PDB entry 1ZS3 | X-ray diffraction, 2.70 A resolution | chains B and D of the 12 polymer chains in the assembly

Chain B (and D):
Name: Lactococcus lactis MG1363 DpsA
Organism: Lactococcus lactis
Notes: chain D of this document is another copy of the same molecule, construct and numbering; everything in this record applies to it too
Chain sequence (182 residues; row label = number of the first residue in the row):
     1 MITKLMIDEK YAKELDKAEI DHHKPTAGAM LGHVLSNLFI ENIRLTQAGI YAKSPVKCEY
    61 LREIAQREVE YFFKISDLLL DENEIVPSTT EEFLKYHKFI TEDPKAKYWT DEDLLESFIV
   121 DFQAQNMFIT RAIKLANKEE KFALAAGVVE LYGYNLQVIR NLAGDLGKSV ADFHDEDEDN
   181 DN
Not modelled in the structure: 1-2, 174-182

Chain B / chain D interface:
Contacting residue pairs (66; chain B residue first):
  Ile7(B) - Lys105(D)
  Ile7(B) - Trp109(D)
  Asp8(B) - Lys105(D)  salt bridge
  Lys10(B) - Tyr108(D)
  Tyr11(B) - Pro104(D)
  Tyr11(B) - Lys105(D)
  Tyr11(B) - Tyr108(D)  hydrophobic
  Glu14(B) - Lys107(D)  salt bridge
  Glu14(B) - Tyr108(D)  hydrogen bond
  Phe39(B) - Phe39(D)  hydrophobic
  Phe39(B) - Asn42(D)
  Phe39(B) - Ile43(D)  hydrophobic
  Asn42(B) - Phe39(D)
  Ile43(B) - Phe39(D)  hydrophobic
  Thr46(B) - Phe72(D)
  Thr46(B) - Phe73(D)
  Gln47(B) - Ser88(D)  hydrogen bond
  Gln47(B) - Thr89(D)
  Ile50(B) - Phe72(D)  hydrophobic
  Ile50(B) - Ser76(D)
  Ile50(B) - Leu80(D)
  Tyr51(B) - Ile85(D)
  Tyr51(B) - Val86(D)  hydrogen bond (side chain-backbone)
  Tyr51(B) - Ser88(D)
  Arg62(B) - Phe73(D)
  Arg62(B) - Asp77(D)  salt bridge
  Phe72(B) - Thr46(D)
  Phe72(B) - Ile50(D)  hydrophobic
  Phe73(B) - Thr46(D)
  Phe73(B) - Arg62(D)
  Ser76(B) - Ile50(D)
  Asp77(B) - Arg62(D)  salt bridge
  Leu80(B) - Ile50(D)
  Ile85(B) - Tyr51(D)
  Val86(B) - Tyr51(D)  hydrogen bond (backbone-side chain)
  Val86(B) - Lys107(D)  hydrogen bond (backbone-side chain)
  Ser88(B) - Ile43(D)
  Ser88(B) - Gln47(D)  hydrogen bond
  Ser88(B) - Tyr51(D)
  Ser88(B) - Lys107(D)  hydrogen bond
  Thr89(B) - Gln47(D)
  Thr89(B) - Glu102(D)
  Thr89(B) - Pro104(D)
  Thr90(B) - Thr90(D)
  Thr90(B) - Glu102(D)  hydrogen bond
  Glu92(B) - Pro104(D)
  Glu92(B) - Lys107(D)  salt bridge
  Phe93(B) - Ile43(D)  hydrophobic
  Leu94(B) - Thr90(D)
  Glu102(B) - Thr89(D)
  Glu102(B) - Thr90(D)  hydrogen bond
  Pro104(B) - Tyr11(D)
  Pro104(B) - Thr89(D)
  Pro104(B) - Glu91(D)
  Pro104(B) - Glu92(D)
  Lys105(B) - Ile7(D)
  Lys105(B) - Tyr11(D)
  Lys107(B) - Glu14(D)  salt bridge
  Lys107(B) - Val86(D)
  Lys107(B) - Ser88(D)
  Lys107(B) - Glu92(D)  salt bridge
  Tyr108(B) - Ile7(D)
  Tyr108(B) - Lys10(D)
  Tyr108(B) - Tyr11(D)  hydrophobic
  Tyr108(B) - Glu14(D)  hydrogen bond
  Trp109(B) - Ile7(D)
Other interface residues (no listed pair), chain B (35 interface residues in all): Ile40, Glu91, Asp103
Other interface residues (no listed pair), chain D (36 interface residues in all): Met6, Asp8, Ile40, Phe93, Leu94, Asp103

In short:
35 residues of chain B and 36 residues of chain D are in contact; the contacts include 10 hydrogen bonds and 7
salt bridges. Polar pairs include Asp8(B)-Lys105(D), Glu14(B)-Lys107(D) and Arg62(B)-Asp77(D).
Both chains are Lactococcus lactis MG1363 DpsA (Lactococcus lactis). Entry 1ZS3 (The crystal structure of the
Lactococcus lactis MG1363 DpsB protein) was determined by X-ray diffraction (same publication as 1ZUJ).
